PDB entry 4EX1 | X-ray diffraction, 1.66 A resolution | chains B and D of the 4 polymer chains in the assembly

Chain B (and D):
Molecule: Insulin B chain
From: Homo sapiens
Notes: chain D of this document is another copy of the same molecule, construct and numbering; everything in this record applies to it too
UniProtKB: P01308 (INS_HUMAN); residues 1-30 here correspond to UniProt positions 25-54 (UniProt number = residue number + 24)
Amino-acid sequence (30 residues; row label = number of the first residue in the row):
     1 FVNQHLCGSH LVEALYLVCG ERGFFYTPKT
Bound ions: Zn2+ near H10 (its only coordinating residue here)

How chain B and chain D interact:
Residue-residue contacts - 29 pairs, chain B then chain D:
  G8(B) - Y16(D)
  S9(B) - E13(D)
  S9(B) - Y16(D)
  V12(B) - V12(D)
  V12(B) - Y16(D)  hydrophobic
  V12(B) - F24(D)  hydrophobic
  E13(B) - S9(D)  hydrogen bond
  E13(B) - E13(D)
  Y16(B) - G8(D)
  Y16(B) - S9(D)
  Y16(B) - V12(D)  hydrophobic
  Y16(B) - Y26(D)
  G20(B) - Y26(D)
  G20(B) - P28(D)
  E21(B) - P28(D)
  G23(B) - Y26(D)
  G23(B) - P28(D)
  F24(B) - V12(D)  hydrophobic
  F24(B) - F24(D)  hydrophobic
  F24(B) - F25(D)
  F24(B) - Y26(D)  hydrogen bond (backbone-backbone)
  F25(B) - F24(D)
  F25(B) - F25(D)  hydrophobic
  Y26(B) - Y16(D)
  Y26(B) - G23(D)
  Y26(B) - F24(D)  hydrogen bond (backbone-backbone)
  P28(B) - E21(D)
  P28(B) - G23(D)
  K29(B) - E21(D)
Interface residues without a listed pair, chain B (14 interface residues in all): T27
Interface residues without a listed pair, chain D (14 interface residues in all): G20, R22, T30

In short:
The chain B/chain D interface involves 14 residues from each chain, with 3 hydrogen bonds. Among the polar
pairs are E13(B)-S9(D) and F24(B)-Y26(D).
Both chains are Insulin B chain (Homo sapiens). Entry 4EX1 (Human Insulin) was determined by X-ray diffraction
(same publication as 4EWW, 4EWX, 4EWZ, 4EX0, 4EXX, 4EY1 and 17 further entries).
